Entry 8IXB (electron microscopy, 4.20 A resolution (low resolution: residue-level contacts below are approximate; hydrogen-bond / salt-bridge calls are withheld)); this record covers chains A and Q of the 12 polymer chains in the assembly.

Chain A:
Molecule: Tubulin alpha-1A chain
Source organism: Mus musculus
Notes: EC 3.6.5.-
UniProt: P68369 (TBA1A_MOUSE); the construct has insertions or renumbered stretches relative to UniProt, so the offset changes along the chain: 1-42 = UniProt 1-42; 49-457 = UniProt 43-451
Sequence (457 residues; row label = number of the first residue in the row):
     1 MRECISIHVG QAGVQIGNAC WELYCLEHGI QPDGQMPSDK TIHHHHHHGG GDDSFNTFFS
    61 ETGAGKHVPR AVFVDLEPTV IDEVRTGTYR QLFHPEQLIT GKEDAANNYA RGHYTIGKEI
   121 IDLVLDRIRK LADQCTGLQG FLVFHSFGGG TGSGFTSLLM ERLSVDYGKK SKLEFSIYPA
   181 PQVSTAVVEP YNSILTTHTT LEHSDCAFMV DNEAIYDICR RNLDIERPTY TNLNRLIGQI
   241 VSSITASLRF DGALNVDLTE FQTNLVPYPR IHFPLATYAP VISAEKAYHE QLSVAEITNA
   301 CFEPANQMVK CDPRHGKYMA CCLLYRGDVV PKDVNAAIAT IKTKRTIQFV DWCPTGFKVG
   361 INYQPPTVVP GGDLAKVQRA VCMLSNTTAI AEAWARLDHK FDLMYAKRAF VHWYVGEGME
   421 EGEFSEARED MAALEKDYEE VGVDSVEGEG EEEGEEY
Disordered / not traced: 1, 37-51, 444-457
Differences from the reference sequence: insertion (43-48)
Swiss-Prot annotation at these positions:
  - active site: Glu-260
  - binding site (GTP): Gly-10, Gln-11, Ala-12, Gln-15, Glu-77, Ala-105, Ser-146, Gly-149, Gly-150, Thr-151, Gly-152, Thr-185, Glu-189, Asn-212, Tyr-230, Asn-234, Leu-258
  - binding site (Mg(2+)): Glu-77
  - site: Tyr-457 (Involved in polymerization)
  - modified residue: Lys-40 (N6-acetyllysine), Tyr-288 (3'-nitrotyrosine), Ser-445 (Phosphoserine), Glu-449 (5-glutamyl polyglutamate), Glu-451 (5-glutamyl polyglutamate), Tyr-457 (3'-nitrotyrosine)
Residues lining bound ligands:
  - phosphomethylphosphonic acid guanylate ester (G2P): Leu-254, Asn-255, Glu-260
  - GTP (guanosine-5'-triphosphate): Gly-10, Gln-11, Ala-12, Gln-15, Asp-75, Glu-77, Asp-104, Ala-105, Ala-106, Asn-107, Ser-146, Gly-148, Gly-149, Gly-150, Thr-151, Ile-177, Thr-185, Glu-189, Asn-212, Tyr-230, Leu-233, Asn-234

Chain Q:
Molecule: Tubulin beta-2A chain
Source organism: Mus musculus
UniProt: Q7TMM9 (TBB2A_MOUSE); residues 1-445 here = UniProt positions 1-445
Sequence (457 residues; row label = number of the first residue in the row):
     1 MREIVHIQAG QCGNQIGAKF WEVISDEHGI DPTGSYHGDS DLQLERINVY YNEAAGNKYV
    61 PRAILVDLEP GTMDSVRSGP FGQIFRPDNF VFGQSGAGNN WAKGHYTEGA ELVDSVLDVV
   121 RKESESCDCL QGFQLTHSLG GGTGSGMGTL LISKIREEYP DRIMNTFSVM PSPKVSDTVV
   181 EPYNATLSVH QLVENTDETY SIDNEALYDI CFRTLKLTTP TYGDLNHLVS ATMSGVTTCL
   241 RFPGQLNADL RKLAVNMVPF PRLHFFMPGF APLTSRGSQQ YRALTVPELT QQMFDSKNMM
   301 AACDPRHGRY LTVAAIFRGR MSMKEVDEQM LNVQNKNSSY FVEWIPNNVK TAVCDIPPRG
   361 LKMSATFIGN STAIQELFKR ISEQFTAMFR RKAFLHWYTG EGMDEMEFTE AESNMNDLVS
   421 EYQQYQDATA DEQGEFEEEE GEDEAGGSGG DYKDDDK
Disordered / not traced: 427-457
Differences from the reference sequence: expression tag (446-457)
Swiss-Prot annotation at these positions:
  - motif: Met-1 to Ile-4 (MREI motif)
  - binding site (GTP): Gln-11, Glu-69, Ser-138, Gly-142, Thr-143, Gly-144, Asn-204, Asn-226
  - binding site (Mg(2+)): Glu-69
  - modified residue: Ser-40 (Phosphoserine), Lys-58 (N6-acetyllysine), Ser-172 (Phosphoserine), Thr-285 (Phosphothreonine), Thr-290 (Phosphothreonine), Arg-318 (Omega-N-methylarginine), Glu-438 (5-glutamyl polyglutamate)
  - cross-link (Glycyl lysine isopeptide (Lys-Gly)): Lys-58 (interchain with G-Cter in ubiquitin), Lys-324 (interchain with G-Cter in ubiquitin)
Residues lining bound ligands:
  - phosphomethylphosphonic acid guanylate ester (G2P): Gly-10, Gln-11, Cys-12, Gln-15, Asp-67, Glu-69, Asn-99, Ser-138, Gly-140, Thr-143, Gly-144, Asp-177, Thr-178, Asn-204, Leu-207, Tyr-222, Asn-226
  - GTP (guanosine-5'-triphosphate): Leu-246, Asn-247, Lys-252

Chain A / chain Q interface:
Residue-residue contacts (75):
  Gln-11(A) with Gly-244(Q); Gln-245(Q); Asn-247(Q)
  Gln-15(A) with Gln-245(Q)
  Glu-77(A) with Asn-247(Q)
  Pro-78(A) with Met-1(Q); Arg-46(Q)
  Thr-79(A) with Arg-2(Q); Pro-243(Q); Asn-247(Q)
  Asp-82(A) with Glu-45(Q); Arg-46(Q)
  Thr-86(A) with Glu-45(Q)
  Gly-101(A) with Met-1(Q)
  Lys-102(A) with Met-1(Q); Arg-2(Q); Cys-129(Q)
  Glu-103(A) with Gln-131(Q)
  Asp-104(A) with Arg-2(Q)
  Ala-106(A) with Arg-251(Q); Lys-252(Q); Val-255(Q)
  Asn-107(A) with Lys-252(Q); Val-255(Q); Asn-256(Q); Lys-350(Q)
  Arg-111(A) with Arg-162(Q); Arg-251(Q)
  Gln-182(A) with Leu-331(Q); Gln-334(Q)
  Val-183(A) with Asp-327(Q)
  Ser-184(A) with Asn-347(Q)
  Thr-185(A) with Val-349(Q); Lys-350(Q); Thr-351(Q)
  Ala-186(A) with Asn-256(Q); Asn-347(Q); Lys-350(Q)
  Val-187(A) with Asn-256(Q); Ile-345(Q); Asn-347(Q)
  Val-188(A) with Val-255(Q); Asn-256(Q)
  Tyr-216(A) with Met-323(Q); Lys-324(Q); Asp-327(Q); Glu-328(Q)
  Arg-227(A) with Ser-322(Q)
  Pro-228(A) with Ser-322(Q); Lys-324(Q)
  Thr-229(A) with Gln-245(Q)
  Tyr-230(A) with Gln-245(Q); Leu-246(Q); Met-323(Q)
  Leu-233(A) with Lys-324(Q)
  Lys-400(A) with Pro-346(Q)
  Leu-403(A) with Glu-343(Q); Trp-344(Q)
  Met-404(A) with Trp-344(Q)
  Lys-407(A) with Phe-260(Q); Trp-344(Q); Tyr-425(Q)
  Arg-408(A) with Phe-260(Q)
  Ala-409(A) with Phe-260(Q); Trp-344(Q)
  Phe-410(A) with Val-255(Q); Asn-256(Q); Pro-259(Q)
  His-412(A) with Val-258(Q); Pro-259(Q); Phe-260(Q); Pro-261(Q)
  Trp-413(A) with Ala-254(Q); Val-255(Q); Val-258(Q)
Other interface residues (no listed pair), chain A (39 interface residues in all): Glu-83, Ile-215, Val-411
Other interface residues (no listed pair), chain Q (42 interface residues in all): Cys-239, Leu-240, Asp-249, Arg-320, Met-321

In short:
39 residues of chain A and 42 residues of chain Q are in contact. GTP is bound between chain A and chain Q.
Chain A binds phosphomethylphosphonic acid guanylate ester. Chain Q binds phosphomethylphosphonic acid
guanylate ester.
Chain A is Tubulin alpha-1A chain and chain Q is Tubulin beta-2A chain, both from Mus musculus; the structure,
GMPCPP-Alpha1A/Beta2A-microtubule decorated with kinesin seam region, was determined by electron microscopy
together with 8IXA, 8IXD, 8IXE, 8IXF and 8IXG from the same study.
